Entry 7F8H (X-ray diffraction, 3.30 A resolution); this record covers chain B.

# Chain B
Molecule: Eyes absent homolog 2
Source organism: Homo sapiens
Notes: EC 3.1.3.48
UniProt: O00167 (EYA2_HUMAN); numbering as in UniProt (aligned over 253-538)
Chain sequence (294 residues; row label = number of the first residue in the row):
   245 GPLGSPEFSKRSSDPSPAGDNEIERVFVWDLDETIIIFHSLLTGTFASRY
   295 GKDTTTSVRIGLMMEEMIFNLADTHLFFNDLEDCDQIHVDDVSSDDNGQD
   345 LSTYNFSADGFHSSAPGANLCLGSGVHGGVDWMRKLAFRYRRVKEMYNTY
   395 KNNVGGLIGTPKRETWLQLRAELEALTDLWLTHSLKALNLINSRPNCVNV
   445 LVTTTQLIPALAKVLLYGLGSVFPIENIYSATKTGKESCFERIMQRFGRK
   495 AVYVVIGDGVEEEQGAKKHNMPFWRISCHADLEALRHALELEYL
Not modelled in the structure: 245-264, 357-373
Differences from the reference sequence: expression tag (245-252)
Small-molecule neighbours: 1SI (3-fluoranyl-N-[(E)-(5-pyridin-2-ylsulfanylfuran-2-yl)methylideneamino]benzamide): Thr-278, Ile-279, Phe-282, Phe-290, Tyr-294, Lys-296, Met-308, Trp-410, Arg-414, Leu-417, Glu-418, Leu-420, Thr-421, Asp-422, Trp-424, Leu-425, Tyr-461, His-523
UniProt features mapped onto this chain:
  - active site: Asp-274 (Nucleophile), Asp-276 (Proton donor)
  - binding site (Mg(2+)): Asp-274, Asp-276, Asp-502
  - mutagenesis: Pro-516 (P516R: Strongly reduces SIX1 binding), Ala-532 (A532R: Abolishes interaction with SIX1)
Reported in the primary citation:
  - binding site for 1SI: Thr-278, Ile-279, Phe-290, Tyr-294, Met-308, Leu-417, Thr-421, Leu-425, Tyr-461, His-523
  - catalytic residues: Asp-274, Asp-276, Asp-502 (citing earlier work)
  - specificity-determining residues: Phe-290 (citing earlier work)

# Overview
Ligands of chain B: compound 1SI. UniProt lists active-site residues Asp-274 and Asp-276, 3 Mg2+-binding
residues and 2 mutagenesis sites. The paper reports catalytic residues Asp-274, Asp-276 and Asp-502; a binding
site for 1SI at Thr-278, Ile-279 and Phe-290 among others.
Chain B is Eyes absent homolog 2 (Homo sapiens); the structure, Structure-activity relationship studies of
allosteric inhibitors of EYA2 tyrosine phosphatase, was determined by X-ray diffraction, deposited together
with 7F8G.
